PDB entry 7BL1 | electron microscopy, 9.80 A resolution (very low resolution: no residue pairs are listed; an interface is given only as per-side residue counts) | chains AAA and CCC of the 6 polymer chains in the assembly

# Chain AAA
Molecule: UV radiation resistance-associated gene protein
Source organism: Homo sapiens
Reference sequence: Q9P2Y5 (UVRAG_HUMAN); residue numbers follow UniProt; this construct covers 1-699
Amino-acid sequence (699 residues; each row starts with the number of its first residue):
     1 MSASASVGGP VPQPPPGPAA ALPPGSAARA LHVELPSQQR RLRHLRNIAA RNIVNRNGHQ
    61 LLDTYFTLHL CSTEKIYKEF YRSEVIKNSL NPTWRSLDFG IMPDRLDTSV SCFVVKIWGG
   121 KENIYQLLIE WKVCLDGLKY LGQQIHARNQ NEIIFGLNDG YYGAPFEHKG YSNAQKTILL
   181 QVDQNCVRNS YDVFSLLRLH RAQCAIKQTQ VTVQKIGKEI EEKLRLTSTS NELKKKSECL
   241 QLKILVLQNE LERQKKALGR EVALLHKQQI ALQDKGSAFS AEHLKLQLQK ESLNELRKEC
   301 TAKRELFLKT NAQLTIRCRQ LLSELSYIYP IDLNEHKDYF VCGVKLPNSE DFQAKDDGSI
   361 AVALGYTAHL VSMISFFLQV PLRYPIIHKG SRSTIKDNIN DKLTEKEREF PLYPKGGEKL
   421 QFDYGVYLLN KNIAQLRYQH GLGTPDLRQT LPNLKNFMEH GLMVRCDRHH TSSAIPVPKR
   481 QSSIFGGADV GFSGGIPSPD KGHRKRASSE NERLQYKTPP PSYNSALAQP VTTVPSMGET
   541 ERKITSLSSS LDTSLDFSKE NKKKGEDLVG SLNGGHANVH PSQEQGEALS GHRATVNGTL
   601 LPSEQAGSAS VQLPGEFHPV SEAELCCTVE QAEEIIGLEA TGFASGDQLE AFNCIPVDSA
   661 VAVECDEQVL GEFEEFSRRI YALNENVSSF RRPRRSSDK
Not modelled in the structure: 1-52, 164-172, 442-699
Swiss-Prot annotation at these positions:
  - modified residue: Ser493 (Phosphoserine), Ser498 (Phosphoserine), Ser508 (Phosphoserine), Thr518 (Phosphothreonine), Ser522 (Phosphoserine), Ser549 (Phosphoserine), Ser550 (Phosphoserine), Ser571 (Phosphoserine), Ser582 (Phosphoserine), Ser689 (Phosphoserine)

# Chain CCC
Molecule: Phosphoinositide 3-kinase regulatory subunit 4
Source organism: Homo sapiens
Notes: EC 2.7.11.1
Reference sequence: Q99570 (PI3R4_HUMAN); residues 1-1358 here = UniProt positions 1-1358
Amino-acid sequence (1371 residues; row label = number of the first residue in the row):
     1 MGNQLAGIAP SQILSVESYF SDIHDFEYDK SLGSTRFFKV ARAKHREGLV VVKVFAIQDP
    61 TLPLTSYKQE LEELKIRLNS AQNCLPFQKA SEKASEKAAM LFRQYVRDNL YDRISTRPFL
   121 NNIEKRWIAF QILTAVDQAH KSGVRHGDIK TENVMVTSWN WVLLTDFASF KPTYLPEDNP
   181 ADFNYFFDTS RRRTCYIAPE RFVDGGMFAT ELEYMRDPST PLVDLNSNQR TRGELKRAMD
   241 IFSAGCVIAE LFTEGVPLFD LSQLLAYRNG HFFPEQVLNK IEDHSIRELV TQMIHREPDK
   301 RLEAEDYLKQ QRGNAFPEIF YTFLQPYMAQ FAKETFLSAD ERILVIRKDL GNIIHNLCGH
   361 DLPEKAEGEP KENGLVILVS VITSCLQTLK YCDSKLAALE LILHLAPRLS VEILLDRITP
   421 YLLHFSNDSV PRVRAEALRT LTKVLALVKE VPRNDINIYP EYILPGIAHL AQDDATIVRL
   481 AYAENIALLA ETALRFLELV QLKNLNMEND PNNEEIDEVT HPNGNYDTEL QALHEMVQQK
   541 VVTLLSDPEN IVKQTLMENG ITRLCVFFGR QKANDVLLSH MITFLNDKND WHLRGAFFDS
   601 IVGVAAYVGW QSSSILKPLL QQGLSDAEEF VIVKALYALT CMCQLGLLQK PHVYEFASDI
   661 APFLCHPNLW IRYGAVGFIT VVARQISTAD VYCKLMPYLD PYITQPIIQI ERKLVLLSVL
   721 KEPVSRSIFD YALRSKDITS LFRHLHMRQK KRNGSLPDCP PPEDPAIAQL LKKLLSQGMT
   781 EEEEDKLLAL KDFMMKSNKA KANIVDQSHL HDSSQKGVID LAALGITGRQ VDLVKTKQEP
   841 DDKRARKHVK QDSNVNEEWK SMFGSLDPPN MPQALPKGSD QEVIQTGKPP RSESSAGICV
   901 PLSTSSQVPE VTTVQNKKPV IPVLSSTILP STYQIRITTC KTELQQLIQQ KREQCNAERI
   961 AKQMMENAEW ESKPPPPGWR PKGLLVAHLH EHKSAVNRIR VSDEHSLFAT CSNDGTVKIW
  1021 NSQKMEGKTT TTRSILTYSR IGGRVKTLTF CQGSHYLAIA SDNGAVQLLG IEASKLPKSP
  1081 KIHPLQSRIL DQKEDGCVVD MHHFNSGAQS VLAYATVNGS LVGWDLRSSS NAWTLKHDLK
  1141 SGLITSFAVD IHQCWLCIGT SSGTMACWDM RFQLPISSHC HPSRARIRRL SMHPLYQSWV
  1201 IAAVQGNNEV SMWDMETGDR RFTLWASSAP PLSELQPSPH SVHGIYCSPA DGNPILLTAG
  1261 SDMKIRFWDL AYPERSYVVA GSTSSPSVSY YRKIIEGTEV VQEIQNKQKV GPSDDTPRRG
  1321 PESLPVGHHD IITDVATFQT TQGFIVTASR DGIVKVWKSR PTTASENLYF Q
Not modelled in the structure: 1-11, 510-520, 702-706, 817-958, 1359-1371
Construct notes: expression tag (1359-1371)
Swiss-Prot annotation at these positions:
  - active site: Asp148 (Proton acceptor)
  - binding site (ATP): Leu32 to Val40, Lys53
  - modified residue: Ser808 (Phosphoserine), Ser813 (Phosphoserine), Ser853 (Phosphoserine), Ser865 (Phosphoserine), Thr1316 (Phosphothreonine)
  - lipidation: Gly2 (N-myristoyl glycine)

# Interface between chain AAA and chain CCC
At this resolution (10 A) residue pairs are not listed: 12 residues of chain AAA and 13 of chain CCC lie at the interface.

# Overview
The interface between chain AAA and chain CCC involves 12 residues on one side and 13 on the other. From
UniProt: active-site residue Asp148(CCC) and 10 ATP-binding residues on chain CCC.
Chain AAA is UV radiation resistance-associated gene protein and chain CCC is Phosphoinositide 3-kinase
regulatory subunit 4, both from Homo sapiens; the structure, human complex II-BATS bound to membrane-attached
Rab5a-GTP, was determined by electron microscopy.
